PDB entry 5VOO | X-ray diffraction, 2.40 A resolution | chain A

Chain A:
Molecule: 5-methyltetrahydrofolate homocysteine S-methyltransferase
From: Thermus thermophilus (strain HB8 / ATCC 27634 / DSM 579)
Notes: fragment: folate-binding domain residues 353-648
UniProtKB: Q5SKM5 (Q5SKM5_THET8); residue numbers follow UniProt; this construct covers 353-648
Chain sequence (296 residues; each row starts with the number of its first residue):
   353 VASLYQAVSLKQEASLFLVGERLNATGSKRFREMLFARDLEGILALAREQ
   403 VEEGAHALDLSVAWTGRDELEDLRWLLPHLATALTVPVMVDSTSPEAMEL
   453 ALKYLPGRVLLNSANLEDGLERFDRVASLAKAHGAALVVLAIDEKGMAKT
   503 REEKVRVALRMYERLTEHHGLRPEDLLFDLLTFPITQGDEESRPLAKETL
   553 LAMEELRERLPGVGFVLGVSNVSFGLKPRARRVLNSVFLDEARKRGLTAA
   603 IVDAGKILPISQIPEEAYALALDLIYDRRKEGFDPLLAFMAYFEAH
Not modelled in the structure: 353-366
Ion coordination: Na+ site 1: Asn376, Thr378, Ser413; Na+ site 2 near Glu496 (its only coordinating residue here)
Residues lining bound ligands: 5-methyl-5,6,7,8-tetrahydrofolic acid (C2F): Glu373, Arg374, Asn376, Gly379, Ser380, Lys381, Asp411, Asp443, Asn464, Val490, Leu492, Asp531, Gly570, Ser572, Asn573, Phe576, Arg583, Ile603
What the authors report for this chain:
  - binding site for 5-methyl-5,6,7,8-tetrahydrofolic acid: Asp411, Asp443, Asn464, Asp531, Thr534, Ser572, Asn573
  - contacts within the chain: Glu373-Ser572 (hydrogen bond)
  - catalytic residues: Asn573 (citing earlier work)

Summary:
Bound to chain A: 5-methyl-5,6,7,8-tetrahydrofolic acid. The Na+ site 1 is built by Asn376, Thr378 and Ser413.
From the paper: the catalytic residue Asn573; a binding site for 5-methyl-5,6,7,8-tetrahydrofolic acid at
Asp411, Asp443 and Asn464 among others.
Chain A is 5-methyltetrahydrofolate homocysteine S-methyltransferase (Thermus thermophilus (strain HB8 / ATCC
27634 / DSM 579)); the structure, Methionine synthase folate-binding domain with methyltetrahydrofolate from
Thermus thermophilus HB8, was determined by X-ray diffraction, deposited together with 5VON and 5VOP.
